6YQZ - chain A; structure by X-ray diffraction, 1.39 A resolution.

Chain A:
Name: Bromodomain-containing protein 4
From: Homo sapiens
UniProt: O60885 (BRD4_HUMAN); numbering as in UniProt (aligned over 44-168)
Chain sequence (127 residues; numbered 42 to 168; the number before each row is that of its first residue):
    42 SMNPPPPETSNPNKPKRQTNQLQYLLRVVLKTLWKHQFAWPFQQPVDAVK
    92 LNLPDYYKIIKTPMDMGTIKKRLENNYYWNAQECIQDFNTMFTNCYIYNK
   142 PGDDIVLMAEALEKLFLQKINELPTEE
Sequence notes: expression tag (42-43)
Ligand contacts: P8W (2,4-dimethyl-5-[(2-phenylphenyl)methylamino]pyridazin-3-one): Trp81, Pro82, Phe83, Val87, Leu92, Leu94, Tyr97, Cys136, Tyr139, Asn140, Ile146, Met149
UniProt features mapped onto this chain:
  - site: Asn140 (Acetylated histone binding)
  - cross-link: Lys99 (Glycyl lysine isopeptide (Lys-Gly) (interchain with G-Cter in SUMO2))

Summary:
Chain A binds compound P8W.
Chain A is Bromodomain-containing protein 4 (Homo sapiens); the structure, N-terminal domain of BRD4 with
biphenyl-methyamino-dimethylpyridazinone, was determined by X-ray diffraction (same publication as 6YQW, 6YQR
and 6YQS).
